PDB entry 1DLK | X-ray diffraction, 2.14 A resolution | chains A and B of the 3 polymer chains in the assembly

# Chain A
Name: Thrombin light chain
Source organism: Bos taurus
Notes: EC 3.4.21.1
Reference sequence: P00766 (CTRA_BOVIN); residue numbers follow UniProt; this construct covers 1-13
Sequence (13 residues; each row starts with the number of its first residue):
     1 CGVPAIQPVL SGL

# Chain B
Name: Thrombin heavy chain
Source organism: Bos taurus
Notes: EC 3.4.21.1
Reference sequence: P00766 (CTRA_BOVIN); residue numbers follow UniProt; this construct covers 16-245
Sequence (230 residues; numbered 16 to 245; the number before each row is that of its first residue):
    16 IVNGEEAVPG SWPWQVSLQD KTGFHFCGGS LINENWVVTA AHCGVTTSDV VVAGEFDQGS
    76 SSEKIQKLKI AKVFKNSKYN SLTINNDITL LKLSTAASFS QTVSAVCLPS ASDDFAAGTT
   136 CVTTGWGLTR YTNANTPDRL QQASLPLLSN TNCKKYWGTK IKDAMICAGA SGVSSCMGDS
   196 GGPLVCKKNG AWTLVGIVSW GSSTCSTSTP GVYARVTALV NWVQQTLAAN
Cystine bridges: Cys-42/Cys-58, Cys-136/Cys-201, Cys-168/Cys-182, Cys-191/Cys-220
Swiss-Prot annotation at these positions:
  - active site (Charge relay system): His-57, Asp-102, Ser-195

# Interface between chain A and chain B
Pairs across the interface - 31 pairs, chain A then chain B:
  Cys-1(A) / Ala-120(B)
  Cys-1(A) / Val-121(B)
  Cys-1(A) / Cys-122(B)  disulfide
  Cys-1(A) / Ala-206(B)
  Gly-2(A) / Trp-29(B)
  Gly-2(A) / Ala-120(B)  hydrogen bond (backbone-backbone)
  Gly-2(A) / Val-121(B)
  Gly-2(A) / Cys-122(B)
  Gly-2(A) / Ala-206(B)
  Gly-2(A) / Trp-207(B)  hydrogen bond (backbone-backbone)
  Val-3(A) / Gly-205(B)
  Pro-4(A) / Ser-26(B)
  Pro-4(A) / Pro-28(B)
  Pro-4(A) / Trp-207(B)
  Ala-5(A) / Gln-116(B)
  Ile-6(A) / Val-23(B)  hydrophobic
  Ile-6(A) / Pro-24(B)
  Ile-6(A) / Ser-26(B)
  Ile-6(A) / Thr-117(B)
  Gln-7(A) / Ser-26(B)
  Pro-8(A) / Ser-26(B)
  Pro-8(A) / Trp-27(B)  hydrophobic
  Val-9(A) / Val-23(B)  hydrophobic
  Val-9(A) / Gln-157(B)  hydrogen bond (backbone-side chain)
  Leu-10(A) / Glu-20(B)
  Leu-10(A) / Val-137(B)  hydrophobic
  Leu-10(A) / Gln-157(B)
  Ser-11(A) / Glu-20(B)  hydrogen bond
  Gly-12(A) / Thr-135(B)
  Gly-12(A) / Ser-159(B)
  Leu-13(A) / Thr-135(B)
Also at the interface, not in a pair above, chain B (20 interface residues in all): Gly-25
Inter-chain disulfides: Cys-1(A)/Cys-122(B)

# Overview
13 residues of chain A face 20 of chain B across their interface; the contacts include 1 disulfide bond and 4
hydrogen bonds. Among the polar pairs are Val-9(A)/Gln-157(B), Ser-11(A)/Glu-20(B) and Gly-2(A)/Ala-120(B).
Curated annotation (UniProt) lists 3 active-site residues on chain B.
Here chain A is Thrombin light chain and chain B is Thrombin heavy chain, both from Bos taurus. Entry 1DLK
(Crystal structure analysis of delta-chymotrypsin bound to a peptidyl chloromethyl ketone inhibitor) was
determined by X-ray diffraction.
